PDB entry 1EON | X-ray diffraction, 1.60 A resolution | chains D and B of the 4 polymer chains in the assembly

Chain D:
Molecule: 11-nt DNA strand
Sequence (11 nucleotides; each row starts with the number of its first residue):
     1 CAAGAXATCTT
Modified residues: TSP (3'-thio-thymidine-5'-phosphate) at position 6

Chain B:
Name: Type II restriction enzyme ecorv
Organism: Escherichia coli
Notes: EC 3.1.21.4
UniProtKB: P04390 (T2E5_ECOLI); residues 2-245 here correspond to UniProt positions 1-244 (UniProt number = residue number - 1)
Sequence (245 residues; row label = number of the first residue in the row):
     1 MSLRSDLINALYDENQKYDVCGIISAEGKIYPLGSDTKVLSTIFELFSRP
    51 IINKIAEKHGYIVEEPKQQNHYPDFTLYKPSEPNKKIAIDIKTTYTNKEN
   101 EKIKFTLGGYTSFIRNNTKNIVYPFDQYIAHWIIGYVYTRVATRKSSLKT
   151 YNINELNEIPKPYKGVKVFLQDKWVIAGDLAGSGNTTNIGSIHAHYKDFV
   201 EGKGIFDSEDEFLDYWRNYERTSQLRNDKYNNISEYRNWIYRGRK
Not modelled in the structure: 1, 98-101, 142-146, 228

How chain D and chain B interact:
Residue-residue contacts (27; chain D residue first):
  DA5(D) - Thr111(B)  hydrogen bond to the phosphate
  DA5(D) - Ser112(B)  phosphate contact
  DA5(D) - Lys119(B)  salt bridge to the phosphate
  DA5(D) - Asn120(B)  sugar contact
  TSP_6(D) - Gln69(B)  sugar contact
  TSP_6(D) - Asn70(B)  sugar contact
  TSP_6(D) - Gly109(B)  phosphate contact
  TSP_6(D) - Ser112(B)  hydrogen bond to the phosphate
  TSP_6(D) - Phe113(B)  phosphate contact
  TSP_6(D) - Thr186(B)  base contact
  DA7(D) - Asp90(B)  phosphate contact
  DA7(D) - Lys92(B)  salt bridge to the phosphate
  DA7(D) - Gly108(B)  phosphate contact
  DA7(D) - Thr186(B)  base contact
  DT8(D) - Thr37(B)  phosphate contact
  DT8(D) - Lys92(B)  salt bridge to the phosphate
  DT8(D) - Thr93(B)  hydrogen bond to the phosphate
  DT8(D) - Thr106(B)  hydrogen bond to the phosphate
  DT8(D) - Ser183(B)  base contact
  DT8(D) - Thr186(B)  hydrogen bond to the base
  DT8(D) - Asn188(B)  base contact
  DC9(D) - Thr37(B)  hydrogen bond to the phosphate
  DC9(D) - Thr94(B)  hydrogen bond to the phosphate
  DC9(D) - Tyr95(B)  phosphate contact
  DC9(D) - Gly182(B)  hydrogen bond to the base
  DC9(D) - Ser183(B)  base contact
  DT10(D) - Tyr95(B)  hydrogen bond to the phosphate
Other interface residues (no listed pair), chain D (7 interface residues in all): DG4
Other interface residues (no listed pair), chain B (22 interface residues in all): His71, Ile91

Overview:
7 residues of chain D and 22 residues of chain B are in contact, with 9 hydrogen bonds and 3 salt bridges.
Polar contacts include DT8(D)-Thr186(B), DC9(D)-Gly182(B) and DA5(D)-Thr111(B).
Chain D is an 11-nt DNA strand and chain B is Type II restriction enzyme ecorv (Escherichia coli); the
structure, Ecorv bound to 3'-S-phosphorothiolate DNA and CA2+, was determined by X-ray diffraction together
with 1EO3 and 1EO4 from the same study.
